Entry 5NFZ (X-ray diffraction, 2.10 A resolution); this record covers chains C and E of the 6 polymer chains in the assembly.

Chain C:
Molecule: Tubulin alpha-1B chain
Organism: Bos taurus
UniProtKB: P81947 (TBA1B_BOVIN); numbering as in UniProt (aligned over 1-451)
Chain sequence (451 residues; each row starts with the number of its first residue):
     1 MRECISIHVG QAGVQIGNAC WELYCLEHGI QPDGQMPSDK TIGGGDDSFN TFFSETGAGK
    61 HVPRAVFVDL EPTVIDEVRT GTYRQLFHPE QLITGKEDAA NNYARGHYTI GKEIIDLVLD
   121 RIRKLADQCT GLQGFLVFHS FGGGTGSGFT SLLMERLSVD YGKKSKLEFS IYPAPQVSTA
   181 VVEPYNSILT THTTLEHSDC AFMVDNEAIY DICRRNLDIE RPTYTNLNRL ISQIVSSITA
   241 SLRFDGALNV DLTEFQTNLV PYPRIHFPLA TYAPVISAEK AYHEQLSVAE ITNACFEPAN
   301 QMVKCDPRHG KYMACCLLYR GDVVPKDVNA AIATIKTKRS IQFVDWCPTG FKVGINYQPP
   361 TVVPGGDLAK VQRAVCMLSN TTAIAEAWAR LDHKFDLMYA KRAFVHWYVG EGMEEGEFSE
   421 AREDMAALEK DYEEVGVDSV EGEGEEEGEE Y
Not modelled in the structure: 441-451
Ion coordination: Ca2+: Asp39, Thr41, Gly44, Glu55
Ligand contacts:
  - 8WB (2-methoxy-5-(2,3,4-trimethoxyphenyl)cyclohepta-2,4,6-trien-1-one): Thr179, Ala180, Val181
  - GTP (guanosine-5'-triphosphate): Gly10, Gln11, Ala12, Gln15, Ile16, Asp69, Asp98, Ala99, Ala100, Asn101, Ser140, Gly142, Gly143, Gly144, Thr145, Gly146, Ile171, Pro173, Val177, Ser178, Thr179, Glu183, Asn206, Tyr224, Leu227, Asn228, Ile231
What the authors report for this chain:
  - binding site for 8WB: Thr179, Ala180, Val181

Chain E:
Molecule: Stathmin-4
Organism: Rattus norvegicus
UniProtKB: P63043 (STMN4_RAT); residues 5-145 here correspond to UniProt positions 49-189 (UniProt number = residue number + 44)
Chain sequence (143 residues; numbered 3 to 145; the number before each row is that of its first residue):
     3 MADMEVIELN KCTSGQSFEV ILKPPSFDGV PEFNASLPRR RDPSLEEIQK KLEAAEERRK
    63 YQEAELLKHL AEKREHEREV IQKAIEENNN FIKMAKEKLA QKMESNKENR EAHLAAMLER
   123 LQEKDKHAEE VRKNKELKEE ASR
Not modelled in the structure: 3-5, 29-42, 145
Construct notes: initiating methionine (3); expression tag (4)
UniProt features mapped onto this chain:
  - modified residue: Ser46 (Phosphoserine)

Chain C / chain E interface:
Pairs across the interface (32; chain C residue first):
  His107(C) - Lys104(E)
  His107(C) - Met105(E)
  Tyr108(C) - Lys104(E)
  Tyr108(C) - Met105(E)  hydrophobic
  Tyr108(C) - Asn108(E)
  Thr109(C) - Arg112(E)
  Lys112(C) - Met105(E)
  Glu155(C) - Leu101(E)
  Glu155(C) - Lys104(E)  salt bridge
  Arg156(C) - Leu101(E)
  Ser158(C) - Phe93(E)
  Ser158(C) - Ile94(E)
  Val159(C) - Ile94(E)
  Val159(C) - Lys98(E)
  Gly162(C) - Ile94(E)
  Lys163(C) - Asn90(E)  hydrogen bond (backbone-side chain)
  Lys163(C) - Phe93(E)
  Thr193(C) - Lys104(E)
  Glu196(C) - Phe93(E)
  Glu196(C) - Lys100(E)  salt bridge
  His197(C) - Phe93(E)
  Val409(C) - His115(E)  hydrogen bond (backbone-side chain)
  Gly410(C) - Arg112(E)
  Gly410(C) - His115(E)
  Glu411(C) - Asn108(E)  hydrogen bond (backbone-side chain)
  Glu411(C) - Arg112(E)  salt bridge
  Gly412(C) - Asn108(E)  hydrogen bond (backbone-side chain)
  Gly412(C) - Asn111(E)  hydrogen bond (backbone-side chain)
  Gly412(C) - Arg112(E)
  Met413(C) - Asn108(E)
  Glu414(C) - Ser107(E)
  Glu414(C) - Asn111(E)  hydrogen bond
Also at the interface, not in a pair above, chain C (20 interface residues in all): Leu152
Also at the interface, not in a pair above, chain E (14 interface residues in all): Ala97

Summary:
20 residues of chain C face 14 of chain E across their interface; the contacts include 6 hydrogen bonds and 3
salt bridges. Polar contacts include Glu155(C)-Lys104(E), Glu196(C)-Lys100(E) and Glu411(C)-Arg112(E). Chain C
binds GTP and compound 8WB. The paper reports a binding site for 8WB at Thr179(C), Ala180(C) and Val181(C).
Chain C is Tubulin alpha-1B chain (Bos taurus) and chain E is Stathmin-4 (Rattus norvegicus); the structure,
TUBULIN-MTC complex, was determined by X-ray diffraction, deposited together with 5NG1.
